7B58 - chains AAA and CCC of the 3 polymer chains in the assembly; structure by X-ray diffraction, 1.72 A resolution.

# Chain AAA
Molecule: Urease subunit gamma
Source organism: Sporosarcina pasteurii
Notes: EC 3.5.1.5
Reference sequence: P41022 (URE3_SPOPA); residues 1-100 here = UniProt positions 1-100
Amino-acid sequence (100 residues; row label = number of the first residue in the row):
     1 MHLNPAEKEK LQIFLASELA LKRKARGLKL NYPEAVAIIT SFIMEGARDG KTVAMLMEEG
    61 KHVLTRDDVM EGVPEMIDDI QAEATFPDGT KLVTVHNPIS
Modified positions: M1 (N-carboxymethionine; CXM)
Differences from the reference sequence: variant A20 (Leu in P41022), K22 (Arg in P41022)

# Chain CCC
Molecule: Urease subunit alpha
Source organism: Sporosarcina pasteurii
Notes: EC 3.5.1.5
Reference sequence: P41020 (URE1_SPOPA); numbering as in UniProt; present here: 1-34, 36-570
Amino-acid sequence (570 residues; row label = number of the first residue in the row):
     1 MKINRQQYAE SYGPTVGDQV RLADTDLWIE VEKDYTTYGD EANFGGGKVL REGMGENGTY
    61 TRTENVLDLL LTNALILDYT GIYKADIGVK DGYIVGIGKG GNPDIMDGVT PNMIVGTATE
   121 VIAAEGKIVT AGGIDTHVHF INPDQVDVAL ANGITTLFGG GTGPAEGSKA TTVTPGPWNI
   181 EKMLKSTEGL PINVGILGKG HGSSIAPIME QIDAGAAGLK IHEDWGATPA SIDRSLTVAD
   241 EADVQVAIHS DTLNEAGFLE DTLRAINGRV IHSFHVEGAG GGHAPDIMAM AGHPNVLPSS
   301 TNPTRPFTVN TIDEHLDMLM VCHHLKQNIP EDVAFADSRI RPETIAAEDI LHDLGIISMM
   361 STDALAMGRA GEMVLRTWQT ADKMKKQRGP LAEEKNGSDN FRAKRYVSKY TINPAIAQGI
   421 AHEVGSIEEG KFADLVLWEP KFFGVKADRV IKGGIIAYAQ IGDPSASIPT PQPVMGRRMY
   481 GTVGDLIHDT NITFMSKSSI QQGVPAKLGL KRRIGTVKNC RNIGKKDMKW NDVTTDIDIN
   541 PETYEVKVDG EVLTCEPVKE LPMAQRYFLF
Modified positions: K220 (lysine nz-carboxylic acid; KCX)
Differences from the reference sequence: insertion (35)
Bound ions: Ni2+ site 1: H137, H139, K220, D363 (together with oxygen atom); Ni2+ site 2: K220, H249, H275 (together with oxygen atom); silver ion site 1: C322, M367 (together with sulfate ion); silver ion site 2: C322, H323 (together with sulfate ion)
Ligand contacts: oxygen atom (O): H137, H139, A170, K220, H249, H275, G280, D363
Curated features (UniProtKB/Swiss-Prot):
  - active site: H323 (Proton donor)
  - binding site (Ni(2+)): H137, H139, K220, H249, H275, D363
  - binding site (substrate): H139, A170, H222, H249, A366
  - modified residue: K220 (N6-carboxylysine)

# Chain AAA / chain CCC interface
Contacting residue pairs - 37 pairs, chain AAA then chain CCC:
  A6(AAA) - S465(CCC)
  E9(AAA) - P464(CCC)
  E9(AAA) - P473(CCC)
  E9(AAA) - R477(CCC)  salt bridge
  K10(AAA) - D463(CCC)  salt bridge
  Q12(AAA) - M475(CCC)
  I13(AAA) - Q472(CCC)
  I13(AAA) - P473(CCC)
  L19(AAA) - L569(CCC)  hydrophobic
  L19(AAA) - F570(CCC)  hydrophobic
  R23(AAA) - L569(CCC)  hydrogen bond (side chain-backbone)
  R23(AAA) - F570(CCC)
  N31(AAA) - Q565(CCC)  hydrogen bond (side chain-backbone)
  N31(AAA) - R566(CCC)
  N31(AAA) - F568(CCC)  hydrogen bond (side chain-backbone)
  Y32(AAA) - F442(CCC)  hydrophobic
  Y32(AAA) - R566(CCC)  hydrogen bond (backbone-backbone)
  P33(AAA) - R566(CCC)
  P33(AAA) - Y567(CCC)
  P33(AAA) - F568(CCC)
  P33(AAA) - L569(CCC)
  V36(AAA) - Q472(CCC)
  T40(AAA) - Q472(CCC)
  M70(AAA) - Q565(CCC)
  M70(AAA) - R566(CCC)
  E71(AAA) - R566(CCC)  hydrogen bond (backbone-side chain)
  M76(AAA) - K441(CCC)  hydrogen bond (backbone-side chain)
  M76(AAA) - Y567(CCC)  hydrophobic
  D78(AAA) - K441(CCC)  salt bridge
  Q81(AAA) - I468(CCC)
  Q81(AAA) - T470(CCC)  hydrogen bond
  Q81(AAA) - P471(CCC)
  Q81(AAA) - Q472(CCC)  hydrogen bond (backbone-backbone)
  E83(AAA) - A466(CCC)
  E83(AAA) - S467(CCC)  hydrogen bond
  L92(AAA) - S467(CCC)
  L92(AAA) - P471(CCC)  hydrophobic
Also at the interface, not in a pair above, chain AAA (24 interface residues in all): A16, E34, M44, V73, A82

# Overview
The interface between chain AAA and chain CCC involves 24 residues on one side and 20 on the other, with 9
hydrogen bonds and 3 salt bridges. Polar pairs include E9(AAA)-R477(CCC), K10(AAA)-D463(CCC) and
D78(AAA)-K441(CCC). Chain CCC binds oxygen atom.
Chain AAA is Urease subunit gamma and chain CCC is Urease subunit alpha, both from Sporosarcina pasteurii; the
structure, X-ray crystal structure of Sporosarcina pasteurii urease inhibited by Ag(PEt3)Cl, was determined by
X-ray diffraction (same publication as 7B59 and 7B5A).
